6P1P - chains A and P of the 4 polymer chains in the assembly; structure by X-ray diffraction, 1.75 A resolution.

[Chain A]
Protein: DNA-directed DNA/RNA polymerase mu
Source organism: Homo sapiens
Notes: EC 2.7.7.7
Reference sequence: Q9NP87 (DPOLM_HUMAN); residue numbers follow UniProt; this construct covers 134-397, 410-494
Chain sequence (354 residues; each row starts with the number of its first residue; note: 12 numbers in that range are skipped by the numbering (no residue carries them; nothing is unmodelled there)):
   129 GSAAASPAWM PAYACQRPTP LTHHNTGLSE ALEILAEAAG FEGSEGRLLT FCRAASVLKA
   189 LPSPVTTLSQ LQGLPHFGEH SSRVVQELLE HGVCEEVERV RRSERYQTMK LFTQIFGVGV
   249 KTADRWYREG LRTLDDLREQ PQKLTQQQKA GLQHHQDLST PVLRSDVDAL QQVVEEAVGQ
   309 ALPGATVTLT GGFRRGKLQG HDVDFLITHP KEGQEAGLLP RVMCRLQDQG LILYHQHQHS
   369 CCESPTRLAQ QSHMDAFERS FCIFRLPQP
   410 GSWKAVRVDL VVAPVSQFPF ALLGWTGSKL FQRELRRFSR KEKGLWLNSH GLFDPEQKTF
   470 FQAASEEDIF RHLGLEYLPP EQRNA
Not modelled in the structure: 129-137, 367-382
Differences from the reference sequence: expression tag (129-133); linker (410)
Metal / ion sites: Na+: Thr-241, Ile-243, Val-246 (shared with DT3(P) of chain P); Mg2+ site 1: Asp-330, Asp-332, Asp-418 (together with 0KX) (shared with DA4(P) of chain P); Mg2+ site 2: Asp-330, Asp-332 (together with 0KX)
Residues lining bound ligands: 0KX (2'-deoxy-5'-O-[(R)-hydroxy{[(R)-hydroxy(phosphonooxy)phosphoryl]amino}phosphoryl]cytidine): Gly-319, Gly-320, Arg-323, Lys-325, Gln-327, Gly-328, His-329, Asp-330, Asp-332, Asp-418, Gly-433, Trp-434, Thr-435, Gly-436, Ser-437, Lys-438, Gln-441
UniProt features mapped onto this chain:
  - region: Arg-323 to Asp-332 (Involved in ssDNA binding)
  - binding site (Mg(2+)): Asp-330, Asp-332, Asp-418
  - site: Gly-433 (Responsible for the low discrimination between dNTP and rNTP)

[Chain P]
Molecule: 4-nt DNA strand
Sequence (4 nucleotides; each row starts with the number of its first residue):
     1 CGTA
Metal / ion sites: Na+: DT3 (shared with Thr-241(A), Ile-243(A), Val-246(A) of chain A); Mg2+: DA4 (together with 0KX) (shared with Asp-330(A), Asp-332(A), Asp-418(A) of chain A)

[How chain A and chain P interact]
Residue-residue contacts - 20 pairs, chain A then chain P:
  Ile-243(A) / DT3(P)  phosphate contact
  Phe-244(A) / DT3(P)  phosphate contact
  Gly-245(A) / DG2(P)  phosphate contact
  Gly-245(A) / DT3(P)  hydrogen bond to the phosphate
  Val-246(A) / DG2(P)  hydrogen bond to the phosphate
  Val-246(A) / DT3(P)  hydrogen bond to the phosphate
  Gly-247(A) / DG2(P)  hydrogen bond to the phosphate
  Lys-249(A) / DC1(P)  phosphate contact
  Lys-249(A) / DG2(P)  phosphate contact
  Thr-250(A) / DC1(P)  hydrogen bond to the phosphate
  Thr-250(A) / DG2(P)  hydrogen bond to the phosphate
  Gln-275(A) / DG2(P)  sugar contact
  His-329(A) / DA4(P)  salt bridge to the phosphate
  Asp-332(A) / DA4(P)  phosphate contact
  Phe-389(A) / DT3(P)  sugar contact
  Phe-389(A) / DA4(P)  sugar contact
  Arg-416(A) / DT3(P)  phosphate contact
  Arg-416(A) / DA4(P)  salt bridge to the phosphate
  Asp-418(A) / DA4(P)  phosphate contact
  Trp-434(A) / DA4(P)  phosphate contact
Also at the interface, not in a pair above, chain A (17 interface residues in all): Val-248, Asp-330, Arg-387

[Overview]
The interface between chain A and chain P involves 17 residues on one side and 4 on the other; the contacts
include 6 hydrogen bonds and 2 salt bridges. Polar pairs include Gly-245(A)/DT3(P), Val-246(A)/DG2(P) and
Val-246(A)/DT3(P). Ligands of chain A: compound 0KX.
Here chain A is DNA-directed DNA/RNA polymerase mu (Homo sapiens) and chain P is a 4-nt DNA strand. Entry 6P1P
(Pre-catalytic ternary complex of human DNA Polymerase Mu with 1-nt gapped substrate containing template 8OG
and ...) was determined by X-ray diffraction (same publication as 6P1M, 6P1N, 6P1O, 6P1Q, 6P1R, 6P1S and 4
further entries).
